PDB entry 5Z3V | electron microscopy, 4.22 A resolution (low resolution: residue-level contacts below are approximate; hydrogen-bond / salt-bridge calls are withheld) | chains O and I of the 11 polymer chains in the assembly

Chain O:
Molecule: Transcription regulatory protein SNF2
Source organism: Saccharomyces cerevisiae (strain ATCC 204508 / S288c)
Notes: EC 3.6.4.-
Reference sequence: P22082 (SNF2_YEAST); residue numbers follow UniProt; this construct covers 666-1400
Sequence (735 residues; row label = number of the first residue in the row):
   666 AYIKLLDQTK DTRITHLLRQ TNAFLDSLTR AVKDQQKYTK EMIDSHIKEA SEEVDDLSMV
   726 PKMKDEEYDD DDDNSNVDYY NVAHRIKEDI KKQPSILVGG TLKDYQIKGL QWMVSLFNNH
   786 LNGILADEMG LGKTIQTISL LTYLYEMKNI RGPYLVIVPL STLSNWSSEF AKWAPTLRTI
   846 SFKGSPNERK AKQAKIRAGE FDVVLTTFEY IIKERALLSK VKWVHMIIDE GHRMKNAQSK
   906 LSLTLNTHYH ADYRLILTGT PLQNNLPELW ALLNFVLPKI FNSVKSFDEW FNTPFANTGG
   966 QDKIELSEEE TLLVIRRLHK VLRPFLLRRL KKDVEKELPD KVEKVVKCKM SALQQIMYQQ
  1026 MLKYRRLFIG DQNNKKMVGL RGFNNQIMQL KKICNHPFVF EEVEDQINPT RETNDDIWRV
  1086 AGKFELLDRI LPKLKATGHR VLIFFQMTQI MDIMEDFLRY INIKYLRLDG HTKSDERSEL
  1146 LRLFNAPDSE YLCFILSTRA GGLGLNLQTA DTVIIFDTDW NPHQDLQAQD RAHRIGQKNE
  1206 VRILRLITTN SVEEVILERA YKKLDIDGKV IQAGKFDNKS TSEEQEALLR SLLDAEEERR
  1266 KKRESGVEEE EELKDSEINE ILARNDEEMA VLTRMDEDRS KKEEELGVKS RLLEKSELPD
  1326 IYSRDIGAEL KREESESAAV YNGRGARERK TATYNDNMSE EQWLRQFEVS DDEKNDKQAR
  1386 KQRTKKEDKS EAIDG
Disordered / not traced: 666-669, 691-742, 961-966, 1031-1046, 1270-1275, 1309-1313, 1318-1336, 1350-1400
Residues lining bound ligands:
  - ADP (adenosine-5'-diphosphate): Thr-766, Leu-767, Lys-768, Tyr-770, Asp-792, Met-794, Gly-795, Leu-796, Gly-797, Lys-798, Thr-799, Ile-800, Trp-838, Asn-1171, Gln-1173, Arg-1199, Ile-1200
  - beryllium trifluoride (BEF): Met-794, Gly-795, Leu-1170, Asn-1171, Arg-1196, Arg-1199

Chain I:
Molecule: 167-nt DNA strand
Sequence (167 nucleotides; row label = number of the first residue in the row):
     1 ATCGAGAATC CCGGTGCCGA GGCCGCTCAA TTGGTCGTAG ACAGCTCTAG CACCGCTTAA
    61 ACGCACGTAC GCGCTGTCCC CCGCGTTTTA ACCGCCAAGG GGATTACTCC CTAGTCTCCA
   121 GGCACGTGTC AGATATATAC ATCCTGAAGC TTGTCGAGAA GTACGAT
Disordered / not traced: 1, 148-167

How chain O and chain I interact:
Contacting residue pairs (24; chain O residue first):
  Leu-825(O) / DC56(I)
  Leu-825(O) / DT57(I)
  Ser-826(O) / DC56(I)
  Gly-849(O) / DT58(I)
  Pro-851(O) / DT58(I)
  Arg-854(O) / DT58(I)
  Glu-874(O) / DC56(I)
  Glu-874(O) / DT57(I)
  Tyr-875(O) / DT57(I)
  Lys-878(O) / DT57(I)
  Lys-878(O) / DT58(I)
  Phe-1048(O) / DC51(I)
  Phe-1048(O) / DA52(I)
  Asn-1049(O) / DA52(I)
  Met-1053(O) / DA52(I)
  Met-1053(O) / DC53(I)
  Met-1112(O) / DC54(I)
  Met-1112(O) / DG55(I)
  Thr-1113(O) / DC54(I)
  Gly-1135(O) / DG55(I)
  Gly-1135(O) / DC56(I)
  Arg-1142(O) / DC56(I)
  Ser-1162(O) / DG55(I)
  Ala-1165(O) / DG55(I)
Also at the interface, not in a pair above, chain O (21 interface residues in all): Ser-850, Lys-1057, Gln-1111, Arg-1164

In short:
Chain O and chain I form an interface of 21 and 8 residues respectively. Bound to chain O: ADP and beryllium
trifluoride.
Here chain O is Transcription regulatory protein SNF2 (Saccharomyces cerevisiae (strain ATCC 204508 / S288c))
and chain I is a 167-nt DNA strand. Entry 5Z3V (Structure of Snf2-nucleosome complex at shl-2 in ADP BeFx
state) was determined by electron microscopy (same publication as 5Z3U, 5Z3L, 5Z3O, 6IY2 and 6IY3).
